8CX3 - chain A; structure by X-ray diffraction, 3.61 A resolution.

== Chain A ==
Molecule: Isoform 4 of Mesothelin
Source organism: Homo sapiens
Reference sequence: Q13421 (MSLN_HUMAN), isoform Q13421-4; residues 296-600 here correspond to UniProt positions 295-599 (UniProt number = residue number - 1)
Chain sequence (312 residues; each row starts with the number of its first residue):
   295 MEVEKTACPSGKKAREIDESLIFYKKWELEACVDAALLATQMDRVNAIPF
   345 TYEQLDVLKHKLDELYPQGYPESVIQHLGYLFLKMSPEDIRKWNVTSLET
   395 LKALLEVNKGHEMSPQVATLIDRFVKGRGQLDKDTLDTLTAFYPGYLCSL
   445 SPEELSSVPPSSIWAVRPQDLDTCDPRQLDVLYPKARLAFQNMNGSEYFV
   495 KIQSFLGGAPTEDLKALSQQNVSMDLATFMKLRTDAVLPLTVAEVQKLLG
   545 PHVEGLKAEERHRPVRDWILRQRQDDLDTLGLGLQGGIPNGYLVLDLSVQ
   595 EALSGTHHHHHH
Not modelled in the structure: 295-298, 544-606
Disulfides: Cys302-Cys326, Cys442-Cys468
Covalent attachments: N-acetylglucosamine (NAG) linked to Asn388
Sequence notes: initiating methionine (295); conflict Val593 (Met592 in Q13421); expression tag (601-606)
What the authors report for this chain:
  - post-translational modification sites: Asn388, Asn488, Asn515

== In short ==
Covalently linked N-acetylglucosamine: at Asn388. From the paper: modification sites Asn388, Asn488 and
Asn515.
Chain A is Isoform 4 of Mesothelin (Homo sapiens); the structure, Crystal structure of full-length mesothelin,
was determined by X-ray diffraction together with 7U9J and 7UED from the same study.
